Entry 2WH8 (X-ray diffraction, 1.70 A resolution); this record covers chain A.

[Chain A]
Name: Putative cytochrome P450 130
Organism: Mycobacterium tuberculosis
Notes: EC 1.14.-.-
UniProt: Q11062 (CP130_MYCTU); residues 2-405 here = UniProt positions 2-405
Chain sequence (413 residues; row label = number of the first residue in the row; numbers below 1 keep their minus sign (Met-5 is residue -5)):
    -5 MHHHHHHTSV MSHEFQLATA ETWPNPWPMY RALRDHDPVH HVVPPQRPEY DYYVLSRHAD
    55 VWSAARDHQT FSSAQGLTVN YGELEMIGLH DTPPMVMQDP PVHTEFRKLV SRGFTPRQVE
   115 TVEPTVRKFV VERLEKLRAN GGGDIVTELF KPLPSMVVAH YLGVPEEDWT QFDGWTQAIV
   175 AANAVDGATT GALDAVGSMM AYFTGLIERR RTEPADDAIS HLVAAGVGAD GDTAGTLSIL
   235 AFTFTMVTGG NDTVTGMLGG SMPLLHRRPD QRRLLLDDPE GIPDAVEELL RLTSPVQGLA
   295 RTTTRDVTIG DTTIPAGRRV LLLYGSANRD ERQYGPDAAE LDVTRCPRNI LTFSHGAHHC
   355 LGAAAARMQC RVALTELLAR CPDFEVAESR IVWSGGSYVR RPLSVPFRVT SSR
Not modelled in the structure: -5 to 5, 179-184, 404-407
Metal / ion sites: heme Fe: Cys354 (together with II2)
Small-molecule neighbours:
  - heme (HEM): Leu71, Met89, Val90, His97, Arg101, Phe108, Tyr155, Phe236, Met240, Gly243, Gly244, Thr247, Val248, Met251, Leu284, Pro289, Val290, Leu293, Arg295, Tyr318, Thr346, Phe347, Ser348, Ala351, His352, His353, Cys354, Leu355, Gly356, Ala359, Ala360, Gln363
  - II2 (5-amino-2-{4-[(4-aminophenyl)sulfanyl]phenyl}-1H-isoindole-1,3(2h)-dione): Leu71, Leu83, Pro88, Val90, Met91, Ala235, Phe238, Thr239, Thr242, Gly243, Gly244, Thr247, Val290, Leu293, Cys354
Reported in the primary citation:
  - binding site for II2: Leu71, Pro88, Val90, Met91, Phe238, Thr239, Gly243, Leu293
  - mutagenesis - G243A: decreased binding to II2
  - mutagenesis - G243A: decreased binding to 5

[In short]
Chain A binds heme and compound II2. The paper reports a binding site for II2 at Leu71, Pro88 and Val90 among
others; G243A reduces binding to II2.
Chain A is Putative cytochrome P450 130 (Mycobacterium tuberculosis); the structure, Interaction of
Mycobacterium tuberculosis CYP130 with heterocyclic arylamines, was determined by X-ray diffraction (same
publication as 2WHF and 2WGY).
